Entry 6DM4 (X-ray diffraction, 1.90 A resolution); this record covers chains A and B of the 3 polymer chains in the assembly.

# Chain A (and B)
Molecule: RavO
From: Legionella pneumophila subsp. pneumophila (strain Philadelphia 1 / ATCC 33152 / DSM 7513)
Notes: chain B of this document is another copy of the same molecule, construct and numbering; everything in this record applies to it too
Reference sequence: Q5ZWF6 (Q5ZWF6_LEGPH); residue numbers follow UniProt; this construct covers 225-344
Amino-acid sequence (120 residues; row label = number of the first residue in the row):
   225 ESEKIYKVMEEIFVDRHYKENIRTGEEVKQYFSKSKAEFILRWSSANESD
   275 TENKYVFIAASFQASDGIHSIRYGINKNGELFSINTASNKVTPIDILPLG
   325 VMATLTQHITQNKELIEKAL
Unresolved in the structure: 225

# Chain A / chain B interface
Pairs across the interface (31):
  Glu227(A) - Trp267(B)
  Glu227(A) - Asn271(B)
  Ile229(A) - Tyr230(B)  hydrophobic
  Tyr230(A) - Ile229(B)
  Tyr230(A) - Tyr230(B)  hydrophobic
  Tyr230(A) - Phe237(B)
  Tyr230(A) - Trp267(B)  hydrophobic
  Tyr230(A) - Val280(B)  hydrophobic
  Lys231(A) - Arg247(B)
  Lys231(A) - Trp267(B)
  Met233(A) - Tyr230(B)
  Met233(A) - Met233(B)  hydrophobic
  Glu234(A) - Phe237(B)
  Glu234(A) - Tyr242(B)  hydrogen bond
  Glu234(A) - Glu244(B)
  Glu234(A) - Arg247(B)  salt bridge
  Phe237(A) - Glu234(B)
  Phe237(A) - Phe237(B)  hydrophobic
  Phe237(A) - Val238(B)
  Val238(A) - Phe237(B)
  Val238(A) - Glu244(B)
  Tyr242(A) - Glu234(B)  hydrogen bond
  Tyr242(A) - Val238(B)  hydrophobic
  Glu244(A) - Val238(B)
  Arg247(A) - Lys231(B)
  Trp267(A) - Glu234(B)
  Asn277(A) - Ser226(B)
  Asn277(A) - Glu227(B)
  Asn277(A) - Tyr230(B)
  Val280(A) - Tyr230(B)  hydrophobic
  Lys301(A) - Tyr230(B)  hydrogen bond
Interface residues without a listed pair, chain B (16 interface residues in all): Glu272

# In short
The interface between chain A and chain B involves 15 residues on one side and 16 on the other, with 3
hydrogen bonds and 1 salt bridge. Among the polar pairs are Glu234(A)-Arg247(B), Glu234(A)-Tyr242(B) and
Lys301(A)-Tyr230(B).
Both chains are RavO (Legionella pneumophila subsp. pneumophila (strain Philadelphia 1 / ATCC 33152 / DSM
7513)). Entry 6DM4 (Crystal structure of the SH2 domain from RavO (Lpg1129) from Legionella pneumophila in
complex with Homo ...) was determined by X-ray diffraction.
